PDB entry 6OZ4 | X-ray diffraction, 4.05 A resolution (low resolution: residue-level contacts below are approximate; hydrogen-bond / salt-bridge calls are withheld) | chains H and L of the 4 polymer chains in the assembly

== Chain H ==
Protein: N49P6 antibody Fab heavy chain
Organism: Homo sapiens
Notes: antibody fragment or engineered binder
Sequence (229 residues; numbered 2 to 214 plus 16 insertion-coded residues; the number before each row is that of its first residue; a row labelled like 82A-82C holds insertion residues (82A, then the next letters in order)):
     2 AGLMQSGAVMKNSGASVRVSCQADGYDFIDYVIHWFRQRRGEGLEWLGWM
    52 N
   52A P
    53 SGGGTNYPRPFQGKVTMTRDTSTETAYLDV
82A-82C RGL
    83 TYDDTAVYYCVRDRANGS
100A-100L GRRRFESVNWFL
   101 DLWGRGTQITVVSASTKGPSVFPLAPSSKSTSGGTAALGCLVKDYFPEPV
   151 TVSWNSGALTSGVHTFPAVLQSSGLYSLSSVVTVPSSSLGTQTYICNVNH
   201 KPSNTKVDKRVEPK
Disordered / not traced: 129-132
Disulfide bonds: Cys22-Cys92, Cys140-Cys196

== Chain L ==
Protein: N49P6 antibody light chain
Organism: Homo sapiens
Notes: antibody fragment or engineered binder
Sequence (205 residues; numbered 1 to 212 plus 1 insertion-coded residue; 8 numbers in that range are skipped by the numbering (no residue carries them; nothing is unmodelled there); the number before each row is that of its first residue):
     1 QSALTQPRS
    11 VSASPGQSVTISCTGTH
    31 NYVSWCQQKPGQAPKLLIYDFNKRPSGVSDRFSGSTSGNTASLTISGLQA
    81 DDEGHYFCWAF
    96 ENIGGGTKLTV
  106A L
   107 GQPKAAPSVTLFPPSSEELQANKATLVCLISDFYPGAVTVAWKADSSPVK
   157 AGVETTTPSKQSNNKYAASSYLSLTPEQWKSHRSYSCQVTHEGSTVEKTV
   207 APTECS
Disordered / not traced: 1-2, 210-212
Disulfide bonds: Cys23-Cys88, Cys134-Cys193
Residues lining bound ligands: N-acetylglucosamine (NAG; 2-acetamido-2-deoxy-beta-D-glucopyranose): Asn31, Tyr32, Phe91

== Chain H / chain L interface ==
Pairs across the interface (55; chain H residue first):
  Arg41(H) - Thr161(L)
  Gly44(H) - Gly100(L)
  Leu45(H) - Ile98(L)
  Trp47(H) - Glu96(L)
  Tyr91(H) - Gln38(L)
  Tyr91(H) - Pro44(L)
  Ser100G(H) - Asp50(L)
  Val100H(H) - Tyr32(L)
  Val100H(H) - Asp50(L)
  Val100H(H) - Phe91(L)
  Asn100I(H) - Tyr32(L)
  Asn100I(H) - Val33(L)
  Asn100I(H) - Ser34(L)
  Asn100I(H) - Asp50(L)
  Asn100I(H) - Trp89(L)
  Asn100I(H) - Phe91(L)
  Trp100J(H) - Trp89(L)
  Trp100J(H) - Phe91(L)
  Trp100J(H) - Glu96(L)
  Phe100K(H) - Leu46(L)
  Leu100L(H) - Leu46(L)
  Leu100L(H) - Trp89(L)
  Trp103(H) - Cys36(L)
  Trp103(H) - Ala43(L)
  Trp103(H) - Pro44(L)
  Arg105(H) - Gly41(L)
  Arg105(H) - Gln42(L)
  Arg105(H) - Ala43(L)
  Phe122(H) - Glu124(L)
  Pro123(H) - Ser121(L)
  Leu124(H) - Phe118(L)
  Leu124(H) - Pro119(L)
  Leu124(H) - Val133(L)
  Ala125(H) - Phe118(L)
  Ala137(H) - Phe118(L)
  Leu141(H) - Glu124(L)
  Leu141(H) - Val133(L)
  Lys143(H) - Lys129(L)
  Lys143(H) - Thr131(L)
  His164(H) - Gln167(L)
  His164(H) - Ala173(L)
  Phe166(H) - Leu135(L)
  Phe166(H) - Ala173(L)
  Phe166(H) - Ala174(L)
  Pro167(H) - Thr162(L)
  Pro167(H) - Ser165(L)
  Val169(H) - Glu160(L)
  Val169(H) - Thr162(L)
  Val169(H) - Tyr177(L)
  Leu170(H) - Glu160(L)
  Gln171(H) - Glu160(L)
  Gln171(H) - Ser179(L)
  Ser172(H) - Glu160(L)
  Leu178(H) - Tyr177(L)
  Ser179(H) - Tyr177(L)
Interface residues without a listed pair, chain H (36 interface residues in all): Phe37, Gln39, Gly42, Asp101, Gly104, Leu138, Ala168
Interface residues without a listed pair, chain L (41 interface residues in all): Arg8, Lys45, Tyr49, Phe87, Gly99, Ile136, Lys166, Ser175

== In short ==
Chain H and chain L form an interface of 36 and 41 residues respectively. N-acetylglucosamine is bound between
chain H and chain L.
Chain H is N49P6 antibody Fab heavy chain and chain L is N49P6 antibody light chain, both from Homo sapiens;
the structure, Crystal structure of broadly neutralizing antibody N49P6 Fab in complex with HIV-1 BG505
SOSIP.664 Env trimer ..., was determined by X-ray diffraction.
